9PB9 - chains B and H of the 12 polymer chains in the assembly; structure by electron microscopy, 3.45 A resolution.

Chain B:
Protein: Vesicle-fusing ATPase
From: Cricetulus griseus
Notes: EC 3.6.4.6
UniProt: P18708 (NSF_CRIGR); residue numbers follow UniProt; this construct covers 1-744
Sequence (747 residues; each row starts with the number of its first residue; numbers below 1 keep their minus sign (Gly-2 is residue -2)):
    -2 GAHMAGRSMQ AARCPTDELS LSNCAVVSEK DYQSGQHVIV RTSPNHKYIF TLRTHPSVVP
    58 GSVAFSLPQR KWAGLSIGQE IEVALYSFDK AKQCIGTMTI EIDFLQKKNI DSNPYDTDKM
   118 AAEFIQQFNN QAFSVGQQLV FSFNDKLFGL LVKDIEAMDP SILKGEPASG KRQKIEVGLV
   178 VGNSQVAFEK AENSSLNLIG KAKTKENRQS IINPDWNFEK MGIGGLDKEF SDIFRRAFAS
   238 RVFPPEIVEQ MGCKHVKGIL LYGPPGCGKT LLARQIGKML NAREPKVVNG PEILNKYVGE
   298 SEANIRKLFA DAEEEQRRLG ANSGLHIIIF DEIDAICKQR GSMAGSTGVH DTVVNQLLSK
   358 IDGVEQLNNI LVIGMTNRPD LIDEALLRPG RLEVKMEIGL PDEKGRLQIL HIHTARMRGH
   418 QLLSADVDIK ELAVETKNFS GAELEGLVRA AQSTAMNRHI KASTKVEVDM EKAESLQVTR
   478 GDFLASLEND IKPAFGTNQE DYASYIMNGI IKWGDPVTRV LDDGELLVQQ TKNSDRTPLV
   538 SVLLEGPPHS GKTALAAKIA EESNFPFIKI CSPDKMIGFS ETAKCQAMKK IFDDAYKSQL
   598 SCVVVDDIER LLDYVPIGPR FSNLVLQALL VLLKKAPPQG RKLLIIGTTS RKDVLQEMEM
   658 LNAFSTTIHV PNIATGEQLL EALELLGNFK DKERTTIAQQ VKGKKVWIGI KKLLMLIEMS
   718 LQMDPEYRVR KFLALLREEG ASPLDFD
Unresolved in the structure: -2 to 0, 156-169, 741-744
Sequence notes: expression tag (-2 to 0)
Swiss-Prot annotation at these positions:
  - binding site (ATP): Asn505 to Trp510, Pro545 to Leu552
  - binding site (Mg(2+)): Thr550
  - modified residue: Lys105 (N6-acetyllysine), Ser207 (Phosphoserine), Tyr259 (Phosphotyrosine), Ser569 (Phosphoserine)
Small-molecule neighbours:
  - ATP (adenosine-5'-triphosphate), molecule 1: Gly219, Ile220, Gly221, Leu223, Pro261, Pro262, Gly263, Cys264, Gly265, Lys266, Thr267, Leu268, Asn374, Ile406, His410, Gly438, Ala439, Glu442
  - ATP, molecule 2: Asp359, Arg385, Arg388
  - ATP, molecule 3: Ile503, Met504, Asn505, Gly506, Ile507, Ile508, Trp510, Val514, Pro545, His546, Ser547, Gly548, Lys549, Thr550, Ala551, Leu552, Asp604, Ile707, Lys708, Leu711
From the paper describing this entry:
  - post-translational modification sites: Ser207 (citing earlier work)

Chain H:
Protein: Syntaxin-1A
From: Rattus norvegicus
UniProt: P32851 (STX1A_RAT); residues 1-267 here = UniProt positions 1-267
Sequence (267 residues; numbered 1 to 267; the number before each row is that of its first residue):
     1 MKDRTQELRT AKDSDDDDDV TVTVDRDRFM DEFFEQVEEI RGFIDKIAEN VEEVKRKHSA
    61 ILASPNPDEK TKEELEELMS DIKKTANKVR SKLKSIEQSI EQEEGLNRSS ADLRIRKTQH
   121 STLSRKFVEV MSEYNATQSD YRERCKGRIQ RQLEITGRTT TSEELEDMLE SGNPAIFASG
   181 IIMDSSISKQ ALSEIETRHS EIIKLENSIR ELHDMFMDMA MLVESQGEMI DRIEYNVEHA
   241 VDYVERAVSD TKKAVKYQSK ARRKKIM
Unresolved in the structure: 1-177, 260-267
Swiss-Prot annotation at these positions:
  - site: Lys253, Ala254 (Microbial infection: Cleavage)
  - modified residue (Phosphoserine): Ser14, Ser64, Ser95, Ser188
  - cross-link (Glycyl lysine isopeptide (Lys-Gly)): Lys252 (interchain with G-Cter in SUMO), Lys253 (interchain with G-Cter in SUMO), Lys256 (interchain with G-Cter in SUMO)

Chain B / chain H interface:
Contacting residue pairs (6):
  Lys293(B) with Ile181(H), hydrogen bond (backbone-backbone); Ile182(H)
  Tyr294(B) with Ile181(H); Ile182(H), hydrophobic
  Val295(B) with Ile181(H), hydrophobic; Ile182(H)
Interface residues without a listed pair, chain B (4 interface residues in all): Val346
Interface residues without a listed pair, chain H (5 interface residues in all): Gly180, Met183, Asp184

Overview:
The interface between chain B and chain H involves 4 residues on one side and 5 on the other; the contacts
include 1 hydrogen bond. The hydrogen-bonded pair Lys293(B)-Ile181(H) is a backbone contact. Ligands of chain
B: 3 copies of ATP. From the paper: a modification site at Ser207(B).
Chain B is Vesicle-fusing ATPase (Cricetulus griseus) and chain H is Syntaxin-1A (Rattus norvegicus); the
structure, 21bin20S complex (NSF-alphaSNAP-2:1 syntaxin-1a:SNAP-25), non-hydrolyzing, class 8, was determined
by electron microscopy, deposited together with 9OJR, 9OJU, 9OJZ, 9OK3, 9OK5, 9OKC and 17 further entries.
